PDB entry 8WUL | X-ray diffraction, 2.36 A resolution | chains C and L of the 5 polymer chains in the assembly

== Chain C ==
Name: TCR alpha chain
Organism: Mus musculus
Notes: engineered mutation(s): T159C
Chain sequence (198 residues; row label = number of the first residue in the row):
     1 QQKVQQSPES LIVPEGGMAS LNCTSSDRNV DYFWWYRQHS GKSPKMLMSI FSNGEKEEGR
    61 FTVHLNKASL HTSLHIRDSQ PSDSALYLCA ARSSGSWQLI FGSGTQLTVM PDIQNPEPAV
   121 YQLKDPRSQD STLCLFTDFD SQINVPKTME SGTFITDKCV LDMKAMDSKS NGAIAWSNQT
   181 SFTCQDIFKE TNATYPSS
Not modelled in the structure: 1-2, 178-198
Disulfide bonds: Cys-23/Cys-89

== Chain L ==
Name: MHC class I antigen
Organism: Homo sapiens
Reference sequence: A0A6M6CC39 (A0A6M6CC39_HUMAN); residues 1-274 here correspond to UniProt positions 25-298 (UniProt number = residue number + 24)
Chain sequence (274 residues; numbered 1 to 274; the number before each row is that of its first residue):
     1 GSHSMRYFYT SVSRPGRGEP RFIAVGYVDD TQFVRFDSDA ASQRMEPRAP WIEQEGPEYW
    61 DQETRNVKAQ SQTDRVDLGT LRGYYNQSED GSHTIQIMYG CDVGPDGRFL RGYRQDAYDG
   121 KDYIALNEDL RSWTAADMAA QITKRKWEAA HAAEQQRAYL EGRCVEWLRR YLENGKETLQ
   181 RTDPPKTHMT HHPISDHEAT LRCWALGFYP AEITLTWQRD GEDQTQDTEL VETRPAGDGT
   241 FQKWAAVVVP SGEEQRYTCH VQHEGLPKPL TLRW
Disulfide bonds: Cys-101/Cys-164, Cys-203/Cys-259

== How chain C and chain L interact ==
Residue-residue contacts (12; chain C residue first):
  Arg-28(C) with Glu-166(L), salt bridge
  Asn-29(C) with Arg-163(L)
  Asp-31(C) with Ala-158(L)
  Tyr-32(C) with Gln-155(L)
  Phe-51(C) with His-151(L); Glu-154(L)
  Ser-52(C) with Glu-154(L)
  Arg-92(C) with Gln-155(L), hydrogen bond
  Ser-94(C) with Tyr-159(L); Arg-163(L)
  Trp-97(C) with Asn-66(L), hydrogen bond; Ala-69(L), hydrophobic
Other interface residues (no listed pair), chain C (10 interface residues in all): Gly-95

== Overview ==
The interface between chain C and chain L involves 10 residues on one side and 9 on the other; the contacts
include 2 hydrogen bonds and 1 salt bridge. Polar pairs include Arg-28(C)/Glu-166(L), Arg-92(C)/Gln-155(L) and
Trp-97(C)/Asn-66(L).
Here chain C is TCR alpha chain (Mus musculus) and chain L is MHC class I antigen (Homo sapiens). Entry 8WUL
(Crystal structure of affinity enhanced TCR in complex with HLA-A*11:01 bound to KRAS-G12V peptide
(VVGAVGVGK)) was determined by X-ray diffraction, deposited together with 8WTE.
